Entry 1UES (X-ray diffraction, 1.60 A resolution); this record covers chains A and B.

== Chain A ==
Name: superoxide dismutase
From: Porphyromonas gingivalis
Notes: EC 1.15.1.1
Reference sequence: P19665 (SODF_PORGI); residues 1-191 here = UniProt positions 1-191
Sequence (191 residues; each row starts with the number of its first residue):
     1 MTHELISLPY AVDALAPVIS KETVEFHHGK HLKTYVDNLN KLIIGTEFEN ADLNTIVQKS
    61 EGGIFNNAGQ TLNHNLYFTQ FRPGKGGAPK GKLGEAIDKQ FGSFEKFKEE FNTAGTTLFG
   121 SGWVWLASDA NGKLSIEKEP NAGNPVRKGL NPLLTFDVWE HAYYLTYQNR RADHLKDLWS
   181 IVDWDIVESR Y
Construct notes: engineered mutation T155 (Gly in P19665)
Ion coordination: Mn2+: H27, H74, D157, H161
Swiss-Prot annotation at these positions:
  - binding site (Fe(3+)): H27, H74, D157, H161
  - binding site (Mn(2+)): H27, H74, D157, H161

== Chain B ==
Name: superoxide dismutase
From: Porphyromonas gingivalis
Notes: EC 1.15.1.1
Reference sequence: P19665 (SODF_PORGI); residues 201-391 here correspond to UniProt positions 1-191 (UniProt number = residue number - 200)
Sequence (191 residues; numbered 201 to 391; the number before each row is that of its first residue):
   201 MTHELISLPY AVDALAPVIS KETVEFHHGK HLKTYVDNLN KLIIGTEFEN ADLNTIVQKS
   261 EGGIFNNAGQ TLNHNLYFTQ FRPGKGGAPK GKLGEAIDKQ FGSFEKFKEE FNTAGTTLFG
   321 SGWVWLASDA NGKLSIEKEP NAGNPVRKGL NPLLTFDVWE HAYYLTYQNR RADHLKDLWS
   381 IVDWDIVESR Y
Construct notes: engineered mutation T355 (Gly155 in P19665)
Ion coordination: Mn2+: H227, H274, D357, H361
Swiss-Prot annotation at these positions:
  - binding site (Fe(3+)): H227, H274, D357, H361
  - binding site (Mn(2+)): H227, H274, D357, H361

== Chain A / chain B interface ==
Pairs across the interface - 39 pairs, chain A then chain B:
  F26(A) with Y364(B); Q368(B); N369(B); R370(B)
  K30(A) with N369(B)
  H31(A) with E360(B); Y364(B), hydrogen bond; N369(B)
  N66(A) with F319(B)
  Q70(A) with F319(B)
  F119(A) with N266(B); Q270(B); N341(B); A342(B), hydrophobic; W359(B), hydrophobic
  G120(A) with S321(B); W359(B)
  S121(A) with G320(B); S321(B), hydrogen bond
  N141(A) with F319(B), hydrogen bond (side chain-backbone)
  A142(A) with F319(B), hydrophobic
  W159(A) with F319(B), hydrophobic; G320(B); E360(B)
  E160(A) with H231(B); W359(B); E360(B), hydrogen bond (side chain-backbone); H361(B), salt bridge
  H161(A) with E360(B), salt bridge; Y364(B)
  Y164(A) with F226(B); H231(B), hydrogen bond; H361(B); L365(B), hydrophobic
  L165(A) with Y364(B), hydrophobic
  Q168(A) with F226(B)
  N169(A) with F226(B); K230(B); H231(B)
Other interface residues (no listed pair), chain A (18 interface residues in all): Y35
Other interface residues (no listed pair), chain B (19 interface residues in all): Y235

== Overview ==
18 residues of chain A and 19 residues of chain B are in contact; the contacts include 5 hydrogen bonds and 2
salt bridges. Among the polar pairs are E160(A)-H361(B), H161(A)-E360(B) and H31(A)-Y364(B).
Chain A and chain B are both superoxide dismutase (Porphyromonas gingivalis); the structure, Crystal structure
of Porphyromonas gingivalis SOD, was determined by X-ray diffraction together with 1UER from the same study.
